Entry 6C7R (X-ray diffraction, 1.50 A resolution); this record covers chain A.

== Chain A ==
Molecule: Bromodomain-containing protein 4
From: Homo sapiens
UniProtKB: O60885 (BRD4_HUMAN), isoform O60885-3; residues 44-165 here = UniProt positions 44-165
Amino-acid sequence (125 residues; numbered 41 to 165; the number before each row is that of its first residue):
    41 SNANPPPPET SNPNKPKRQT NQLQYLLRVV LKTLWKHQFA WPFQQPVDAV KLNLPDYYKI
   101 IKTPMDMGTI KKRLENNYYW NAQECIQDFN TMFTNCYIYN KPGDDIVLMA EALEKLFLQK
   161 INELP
Not modelled in the structure: 41-57
Construct notes: expression tag (41-43)
UniProt features mapped onto this chain:
  - site: Asn-140 (Acetylated histone binding)
  - cross-link: Lys-99 (Glycyl lysine isopeptide (Lys-Gly) (interchain with G-Cter in SUMO2))
  - natural variant: Asp-145 (D145G: Found in a patient with a neurodevelopmental syndrome; uncertain significance)
  - mutagenesis: Asn-140 (N140A: Abolishes binding to acetylated histones)
Ligand contacts: EO4 (N-(3-cyclopropyl-1-methyl-1H-pyrazol-5-yl)-7-(3,5-dimethyl-1,2-oxazol-4-yl)-6-methoxy-2-methyl-9H-pyrimido[4,5-b]indol-4-amine): Trp-81, Pro-82, Phe-83, Gln-85, Val-87, Leu-92, Leu-94, Tyr-97, Cys-136, Tyr-139, Asn-140, Asp-145, Ile-146, Met-149

== Summary ==
Ligands of chain A: compound EO4. UniProt lists one mutagenesis site.
Chain A is Bromodomain-containing protein 4 (Homo sapiens); the structure, BRD4 BD1 in complex with compound
CF53, was determined by X-ray diffraction together with 6C7Q from the same study.
